9ESH - chains 6 and O of the 39 polymer chains in the assembly; structure by electron microscopy, 3.20 A resolution.

Chain 6:
Molecule: U6snRNA
Organism: Schizosaccharomyces pombe
Sequence (99 nucleotides; numbered 1 to 99; the number before each row is that of its first residue):
     1 GAUCUUCGGAUCACUUUGGUCAAAUUGAAACGAUACAGAGAAGAUUAGCA
    51 UGGCCCCUGCACAAGGAUGACACUGCGACAUUGAGAGAAAACCCAUUUU
Not modelled in the structure: 93-99
Bound ions: K+: G40, A47, G48, U68; Mg2+ site 1: C49, G65; Mg2+ site 2 near G69 (its only coordinating residue here)

Chain O:
Protein: Pre-mRNA-splicing factor cwf14
Organism: Schizosaccharomyces pombe
UniProtKB: O74772 (CWF14_SCHPO); residue numbers follow UniProt; this construct covers 1-146
Chain sequence (146 residues; numbered 1 to 146; the number before each row is that of its first residue):
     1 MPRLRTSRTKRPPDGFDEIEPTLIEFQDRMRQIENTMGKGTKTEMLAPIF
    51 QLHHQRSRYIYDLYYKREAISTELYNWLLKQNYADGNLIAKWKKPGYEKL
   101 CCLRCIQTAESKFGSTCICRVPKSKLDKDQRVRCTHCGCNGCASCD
Not modelled in the structure: 1-2
Bound ions: Zn2+ site 1: Cys101, Cys102, Cys105, Cys137; Zn2+ site 2: Cys101, Cys119, Cys139, Cys142; Zn2+ site 3: Cys105, Cys117, Cys119, Cys134

How chain 6 and chain O interact:
Residue-residue contacts - 36 pairs, chain 6 then chain O:
  G1(6) - Gly96(O)  base contact
  G1(6) - Glu98(O)  base contact
  G1(6) - Ser144(O)  base contact
  G1(6) - Cys145(O)  base contact
  C12(6) - Pro95(O)  hydrogen bond to the sugar
  C12(6) - Gly96(O)  hydrogen bond to the base
  A13(6) - Gly96(O)  sugar contact
  A13(6) - Tyr97(O)  sugar contact
  A13(6) - Arg120(O)  hydrogen bond to the sugar
  A13(6) - Pro122(O)  base contact
  A13(6) - Ala143(O)  base contact
  A13(6) - Cys145(O)  hydrogen bond to the base
  C14(6) - Thr116(O)  sugar contact
  C14(6) - Arg120(O)  sugar contact
  C14(6) - Val121(O)  base contact
  C14(6) - Pro122(O)  base contact
  C14(6) - Lys125(O)  hydrogen bond to the base
  U15(6) - Ser115(O)  hydrogen bond to the phosphate
  U15(6) - Thr116(O)  hydrogen bond to the phosphate
  U15(6) - Cys117(O)  sugar contact
  U15(6) - Ile118(O)  sugar contact
  U15(6) - Val121(O)  base contact
  U15(6) - Lys125(O)  base contact
  U15(6) - Leu126(O)  base contact
  U16(6) - Ser115(O)  hydrogen bond to the phosphate
  U16(6) - Thr116(O)  sugar contact
  U16(6) - Cys117(O)  sugar contact
  U16(6) - Ile118(O)  base contact
  U16(6) - Val132(O)  base contact
  U16(6) - Thr135(O)  hydrogen bond to the base
  U16(6) - His136(O)  hydrogen bond to the sugar
  U17(6) - Ser111(O)  phosphate contact
  U17(6) - Lys112(O)  hydrogen bond to the phosphate
  U17(6) - Thr135(O)  sugar contact
  G19(6) - Lys42(O)  salt bridge to the phosphate
  G19(6) - Lys112(O)  hydrogen bond to the base
Other interface residues (no listed pair), chain 6 (10 interface residues in all): A2, G18
Other interface residues (no listed pair), chain O (25 interface residues in all): Lys99, Gln130, Cys134

Summary:
The interface between chain 6 and chain O involves 10 residues on one side and 25 on the other, with 12
hydrogen bonds and 1 salt bridge. Polar contacts include C12(6)-Gly96(O), A13(6)-Cys145(O) and
C14(6)-Lys125(O). The K+ site is built by G40(6), A47(6), G48(6) and U68(6).
Chain 6 is U6snRNA and chain O is Pre-mRNA-splicing factor cwf14, both from Schizosaccharomyces pombe; the
structure, Structure of a B-state intermediate committed to discard (Bd-I state), was determined by electron
microscopy together with 9ESI from the same study.
